PDB entry 8REW | electron microscopy, 2.98 A resolution | chains A and C of the 9 polymer chains in the assembly

# Chain A (and C)
Protein: Transforming growth factor beta-1
From: Homo sapiens
Notes: fragment: lap; chain C of this document is another copy of the same molecule, construct and numbering; everything in this record applies to it too
Reference sequence: P01137 (TGFB1_HUMAN); residue numbers follow UniProt; this construct covers 1-390
Amino-acid sequence (390 residues; row label = number of the first residue in the row):
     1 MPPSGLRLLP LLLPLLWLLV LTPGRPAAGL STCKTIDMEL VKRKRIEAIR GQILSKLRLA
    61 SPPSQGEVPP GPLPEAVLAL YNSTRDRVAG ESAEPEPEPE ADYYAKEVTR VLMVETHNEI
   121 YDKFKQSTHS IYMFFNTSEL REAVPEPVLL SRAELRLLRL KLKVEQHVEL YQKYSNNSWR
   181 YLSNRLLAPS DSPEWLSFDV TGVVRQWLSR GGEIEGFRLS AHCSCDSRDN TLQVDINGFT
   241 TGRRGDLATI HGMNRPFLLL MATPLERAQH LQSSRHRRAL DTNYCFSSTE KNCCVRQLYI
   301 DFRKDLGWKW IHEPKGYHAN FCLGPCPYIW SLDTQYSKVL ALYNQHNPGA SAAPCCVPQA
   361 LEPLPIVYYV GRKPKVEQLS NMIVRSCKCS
Disordered / not traced: 1-29, 89-101, 239-253, 268-390 (chain C: 1-32, 89-101, 239-253, 269-390)
Covalent attachments: glycan linked to N136; N-acetylglucosamine (NAG) linked to N176
Curated features (UniProtKB/Swiss-Prot):
  - region: D226 to G252 (Bowtie tail)
  - motif: R244 to D246 (Cell attachment site)
  - site: R278, A279 (Cleavage)
  - glycosylation (N-linked (GlcNAc...) asparagine): N82, N136, N176
  - natural variant: P10 (P10L: Associated with lower bone mineral density and higher frequency of vertebral fractures in Japanese post-menopausal women), R45 (R45C: In IBDIMDE), Y81 (Y81H: In CAEND), R110 (R110C: In IBDIMDE), R218 (R218C: In CAEND; R218H: In CAEND), H222 (H222D: In CAEND), C223 (C223G: In CAEND; C223R: In CAEND), C225 (C225R: In CAEND), C387 (C387R: In IBDIMDE)
  - mutagenesis: C33 (C33S: Abolishes interchain disulfide bond with LTBP1 and/or LRRC32, and subsequent regulation of activation of TGF-beta-1), E75 (E75A: Does not affect integrin-binding or activation of TGF-beta-1), L158 (L158A: Does not affect integrin-binding or activation of TGF-beta-1), L160 (L160A/R: Does not affect integrin-binding or activation of TGF-beta-1), P193 (P193A/R: Does not affect integrin-binding or activation of TGF-beta-1), L232 to I236 (Strongly inhibits integrin-binding and activation of TGF-beta-1), V234 to I236 (Strongly inhibits integrin-binding and activation of TGF-beta-1), N237 (N237A: Does not affect integrin-binding or activation of TGF-beta-1), N254 (N254A: Does not affect integrin-binding or activation of TGF-beta-1), F257 to L260 (Strongly inhibits integrin-binding and activation of TGF-beta-1), R278 (R278A: Prevents cleavage and subsequent maturation of the protein. Generated in order to mimic the structure of the Transforming growth factor beta-1 proprotein)

# Chain A / chain C interface
Pairs across the interface (22):
  H167(A) with Y181(C)
  E169(A) with H222(C), salt bridge
  Y171(A) with H222(C), hydrogen bond; S224(C)
  Y181(A) with H167(C); L186(C), hydrophobic
  N184(A) with Y181(C), hydrogen bond; N184(C), hydrogen bond
  L186(A) with Y181(C), hydrophobic
  R218(A) with S224(C)
  A221(A) with C225(C), hydrogen bond (backbone-side chain)
  H222(A) with E169(C), salt bridge; Y171(C); Y181(C)
  C223(A) with C223(C); S224(C); C225(C), disulfide
  S224(A) with Y171(C), hydrogen bond; C223(C)
  C225(A) with H129(C); A221(C), hydrogen bond (side chain-backbone); C223(C), disulfide
Interface residues without a listed pair, chain C (14 interface residues in all): R218, D226
Cross-chain cystine bridges: C223(A)-C225(C), C225(A)-C223(C)

# Summary
The interface between chain A and chain C involves 12 residues on one side and 14 on the other, with 2
disulfide bonds, 6 hydrogen bonds and 2 salt bridges. Polar contacts include E169(A)-H222(C), Y171(A)-H222(C)
and N184(A)-Y181(C). N-acetylglucosamine is covalently linked to N176(A).
Both chains are Transforming growth factor beta-1 (Homo sapiens). Entry 8REW (CryoEM structure of human
GARP-lTGFbeta1 in complex with a Fab fragment derived from an activating antibody) was determined by electron
microscopy.
